Entry 1YPM (X-ray diffraction, 1.85 A resolution); this record covers chains H and I of the 3 polymer chains in the assembly.

# Chain H
Name: Thrombin heavy chain
Source organism: Homo sapiens
Notes: EC 3.4.21.5
UniProt: P00734 (THRB_HUMAN); the construct lacks a stretch of the UniProt sequence and is renumbered around it, so the offset changes along the chain: 16-36 = UniProt 364-384; 37-60 = UniProt 386-409; 61-77 = UniProt 419-435; 78-97 = UniProt 437-456; 7 more segments
Amino-acid sequence (257 residues; each row starts with the number of its first residue; note: 3 numbers in that range are skipped by the numbering (no residue carries them; nothing is unmodelled there); a row labelled like 60A-60I holds insertion residues (60A, then the next letters in order)):
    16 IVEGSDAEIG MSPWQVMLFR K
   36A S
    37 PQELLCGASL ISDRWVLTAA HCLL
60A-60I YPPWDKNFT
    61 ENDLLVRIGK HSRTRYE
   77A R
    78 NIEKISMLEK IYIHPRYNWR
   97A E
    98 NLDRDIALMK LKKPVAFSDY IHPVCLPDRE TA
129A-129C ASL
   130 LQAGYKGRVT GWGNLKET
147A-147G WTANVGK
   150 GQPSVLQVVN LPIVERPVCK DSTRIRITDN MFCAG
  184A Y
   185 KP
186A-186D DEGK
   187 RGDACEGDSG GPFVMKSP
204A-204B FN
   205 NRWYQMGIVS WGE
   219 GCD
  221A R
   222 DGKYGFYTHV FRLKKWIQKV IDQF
Not modelled in the structure: 147A-147G
Disulfide bonds: Cys-42/Cys-58, Cys-168/Cys-182, Cys-191/Cys-220
Curated features (UniProtKB/Swiss-Prot):
  - region: Ala-183 to Val-200 (High affinity receptor-binding region which is also known as the TP508 peptide)
  - active site (Charge relay system): His-57, Asp-102, Ser-195
  - glycosylation: Asn-60G (N-linked (GlcNAc...) (complex) asparagine)

# Chain I
Name: Hirudin
UniProt: P28504 (HIR2_HIRME); residues 1-10 here correspond to UniProt positions 55-64 (UniProt number = residue number + 54)
Amino-acid sequence (10 residues; numbered 1 to 10; the number before each row is that of its first residue):
     1 DFEEIPEEYL
Modified residues: Tyr-9 (o-sulfo-l-tyrosine; TYS)
Curated features (UniProtKB/Swiss-Prot):
  - region: Asp-1 to Leu-10 (Interaction with fibrinogen-binding exosite of thrombin)
  - modified residue: Tyr-9 (Sulfotyrosine)

# How chain H and chain I interact
Pairs across the interface (23):
  Phe-34(H) / Phe-2(I)  hydrophobic
  Lys-36(H) / Leu-10(I)
  Gln-38(H) / Phe-2(I)
  Gln-38(H) / Leu-10(I)
  Leu-40(H) / Phe-2(I)
  Leu-65(H) / Ile-5(I)  hydrophobic
  Leu-65(H) / Tyr-9(I)
  Leu-65(H) / Leu-10(I)
  Arg-67(H) / Ile-5(I)
  Arg-73(H) / Asp-1(I)  salt bridge
  Arg-73(H) / Phe-2(I)
  Thr-74(H) / Asp-1(I)
  Thr-74(H) / Phe-2(I)
  Thr-74(H) / Glu-3(I)  hydrogen bond (backbone-backbone)
  Arg-75(H) / Glu-3(I)
  Tyr-76(H) / Glu-3(I)  hydrogen bond (backbone-side chain)
  Tyr-76(H) / Glu-4(I)
  Tyr-76(H) / Pro-6(I)
  Tyr-76(H) / Tyr-9(I)
  Glu-80(H) / Tyr-9(I)
  Lys-81(H) / Tyr-9(I)
  Ile-82(H) / Ile-5(I)  hydrophobic
  Ile-82(H) / Tyr-9(I)
Also at the interface, not in a pair above, chain H (15 interface residues in all): Met-32, Glu-39

# Overview
Chain H and chain I form an interface of 15 and 8 residues respectively, with 2 hydrogen bonds and 1 salt
bridge. Polar contacts include Arg-73(H)/Asp-1(I), Tyr-76(H)/Glu-3(I) and Thr-74(H)/Glu-3(I). Curated
annotation (UniProt) lists 3 active-site residues on chain H.
Chain H is Thrombin heavy chain (Homo sapiens) and chain I is Hirudin; the structure, X-ray crystal structure
of thrombin inhibited by synthetic cyanopeptide analogue RA-1014, was determined by X-ray diffraction.
